PDB entry 8WWS | X-ray diffraction, 1.79 A resolution | chains A and B

== Chain A (and B) ==
Protein: (S)-2-haloacid dehalogenase
Organism: Klebsiella oxytoca
Notes: chain B of this document is another copy of the same molecule, construct and numbering; everything in this record applies to it too
UniProtKB: W8PFD2 (W8PFD2_KLEOX); residues 20-274 here = UniProt positions 20-274
Amino-acid sequence (278 residues; row label = number of the first residue in the row):
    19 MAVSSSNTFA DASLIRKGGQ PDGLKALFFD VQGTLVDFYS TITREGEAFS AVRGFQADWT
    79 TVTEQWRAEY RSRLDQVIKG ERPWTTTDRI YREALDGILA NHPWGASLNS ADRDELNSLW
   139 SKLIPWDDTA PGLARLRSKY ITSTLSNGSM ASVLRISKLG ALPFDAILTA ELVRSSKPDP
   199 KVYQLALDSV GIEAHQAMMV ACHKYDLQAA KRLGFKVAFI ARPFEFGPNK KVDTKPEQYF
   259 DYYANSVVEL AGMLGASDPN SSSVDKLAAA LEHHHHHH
Unresolved in the structure: 19-40, 275-296
Differences from the reference sequence: initiating methionine (19); expression tag (275-296)

== How chain A and chain B interact ==
Contacting residue pairs (34):
  R155(A) - K176(B)  hydrogen bond (backbone-side chain)
  Y158(A) - K176(B)  hydrogen bond (backbone-side chain)
  I159(A) - L172(B)  hydrophobic
  I159(A) - R173(B)
  I159(A) - K176(B)
  M168(A) - S207(B)
  A169(A) - S207(B)  hydrogen bond (backbone-backbone)
  A169(A) - V208(B)
  A169(A) - G209(B)
  L172(A) - I159(B)  hydrophobic
  L172(A) - D183(B)
  L172(A) - A184(B)  hydrophobic
  R173(A) - I159(B)
  R173(A) - V208(B)  hydrogen bond (side chain-backbone)
  R173(A) - I210(B)
  K176(A) - R155(B)  hydrogen bond (side chain-backbone)
  K176(A) - Y158(B)  hydrogen bond (side chain-backbone)
  K176(A) - I159(B)
  K176(A) - D183(B)  salt bridge
  D183(A) - L172(B)
  D183(A) - K176(B)  salt bridge
  D183(A) - I185(B)
  A184(A) - L172(B)  hydrophobic
  I185(A) - D183(B)
  I185(A) - A184(B)  hydrophobic
  E189(A) - D206(B)
  L190(A) - L190(B)  hydrophobic
  S207(A) - M168(B)
  S207(A) - A169(B)  hydrogen bond (backbone-backbone)
  S207(A) - E189(B)
  V208(A) - A169(B)
  V208(A) - R173(B)  hydrogen bond (backbone-side chain)
  G209(A) - R173(B)
  I210(A) - R173(B)
Interface residues without a listed pair, chain A (20 interface residues in all): L186, L203, D206
Interface residues without a listed pair, chain B (20 interface residues in all): L186, L203

== Summary ==
Chain A and chain B each contribute 20 residues to their interface; the contacts include 8 hydrogen bonds and
2 salt bridges. Polar contacts include K176(A)-D183(B), R155(A)-K176(B) and Y158(A)-K176(B).
Chain A and chain B are both (S)-2-haloacid dehalogenase (Klebsiella oxytoca); the structure, Crystal
structure of cis-epoxysuccinate hydrolase from Klebsiella oxytoca with L(+)-tartaric acid, was determined by
X-ray diffraction (same publication as 8WMT and 8WNH).
